Entry 5S4R (X-ray diffraction, 2.35 A resolution); this record covers chains B and C of the 6 polymer chains in the assembly.

[Chain B]
Molecule: Tubulin beta-2B chain
Source organism: Bos taurus
UniProtKB: Q6B856 (TBB2B_BOVIN); the author numbering skips numbers that UniProt does not, so the offset changes along the chain: 1-42 = UniProt 1-42; 45-360 = UniProt 43-358; 369-455 = UniProt 359-445
Sequence (445 residues; row label = number of the first residue in the row; note: 10 numbers in that range are skipped by the numbering (no residue carries them; nothing is unmodelled there)):
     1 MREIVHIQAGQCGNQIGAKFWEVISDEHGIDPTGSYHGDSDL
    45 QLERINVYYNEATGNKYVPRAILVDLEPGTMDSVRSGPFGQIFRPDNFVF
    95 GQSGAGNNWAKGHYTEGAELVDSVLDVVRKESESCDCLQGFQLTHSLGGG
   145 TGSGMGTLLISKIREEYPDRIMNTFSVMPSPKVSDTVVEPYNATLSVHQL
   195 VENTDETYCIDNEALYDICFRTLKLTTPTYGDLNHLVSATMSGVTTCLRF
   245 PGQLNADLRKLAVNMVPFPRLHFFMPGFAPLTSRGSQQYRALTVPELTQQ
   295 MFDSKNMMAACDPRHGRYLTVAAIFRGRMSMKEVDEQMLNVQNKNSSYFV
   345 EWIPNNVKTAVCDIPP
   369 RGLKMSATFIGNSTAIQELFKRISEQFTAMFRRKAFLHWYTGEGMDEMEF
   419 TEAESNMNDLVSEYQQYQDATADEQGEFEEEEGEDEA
Not modelled in the structure: 279-280, 438-455
Metal / ion sites: Mg2+: Gln-11 (together with GDP); Ca2+ near Glu-113 (its only coordinating residue here)
Ligand contacts:
  - GDP (guanosine-5'-diphosphate): Gly-10, Gln-11, Cys-12, Gln-15, Ile-16, Asp-69, Ala-99, Asn-101, Ser-140, Gly-142, Gly-143, Gly-144, Thr-145, Gly-146, Ser-147, Val-171, Pro-173, Val-177, Asp-179, Glu-183, Asn-206, Leu-209, Tyr-224, Leu-227, Asn-228
  - NW7 (3-ethyl-5-methyl-N-(5-methyl-1,2-oxazol-3-yl)-1,2-oxazole-4-carboxamide), molecule 1: Tyr-52, Gln-136, Asn-167, Phe-169, Glu-200, Tyr-202, Val-238, Thr-239, Cys-241, Leu-242, Leu-252, Leu-255, Met-259, Ala-316, Ile-318, Ile-378
  - NW7, molecule 2: Lys-176, Val-177, Ser-178, Asp-179, Tyr-210, Pro-222, Thr-223, Tyr-224, Leu-227
  - NW7, molecule 3: Cys-241, Gln-247, Leu-248, Asn-249, Ala-250, Lys-254, Leu-255, Asn-258, Met-259, Thr-314, Val-315, Ala-316, Ala-317, Asn-350, Val-351, Lys-352, Thr-353, Ala-354
UniProt features mapped onto this chain:
  - motif: Met-1 to Ile-4 (MREI motif)
  - binding site (GTP): Gln-11, Glu-71, Ser-140, Gly-144, Thr-145, Gly-146, Asn-206, Asn-228
  - binding site (Mg(2+)): Glu-71
  - modified residue: Ser-40 (Phosphoserine), Thr-57 (Phosphothreonine), Lys-60 (N6-acetyllysine), Ser-174 (Phosphoserine), Thr-287 (Phosphothreonine), Thr-292 (Phosphothreonine), Arg-320 (Omega-N-methylarginine), Glu-448 (5-glutamyl polyglutamate)
  - cross-link (Glycyl lysine isopeptide (Lys-Gly)): Lys-60 (interchain with G-Cter in ubiquitin), Lys-326 (interchain with G-Cter in ubiquitin)

[Chain C]
Molecule: Tubulin alpha-1B chain
Source organism: Bos taurus
UniProtKB: P81947 (TBA1B_BOVIN); residues 1-451 here = UniProt positions 1-451
Sequence (451 residues; row label = number of the first residue in the row):
     1 MRECISIHVGQAGVQIGNACWELYCLEHGIQPDGQMPSDKTIGGGDDSFN
    51 TFFSETGAGKHVPRAVFVDLEPTVIDEVRTGTYRQLFHPEQLITGKEDAA
   101 NNYARGHYTIGKEIIDLVLDRIRKLADQCTGLQGFLVFHSFGGGTGSGFT
   151 SLLMERLSVDYGKKSKLEFSIYPAPQVSTAVVEPYNSILTTHTTLEHSDC
   201 AFMVDNEAIYDICRRNLDIERPTYTNLNRLISQIVSSITASLRFDGALNV
   251 DLTEFQTNLVPYPRIHFPLATYAPVISAEKAYHEQLSVAEITNACFEPAN
   301 QMVKCDPRHGKYMACCLLYRGDVVPKDVNAAIATIKTKRSIQFVDWCPTG
   351 FKVGINYQPPTVVPGGDLAKVQRAVCMLSNTTAIAEAWARLDHKFDLMYA
   401 KRAFVHWYVGEGMEEGEFSEAREDMAALEKDYEEVGVDSVEGEGEEEGEE
   451 Y
Not modelled in the structure: 441-451
Metal / ion sites: Ca2+: Asp-39, Thr-41, Gly-44, Glu-55
Ligand contacts: GTP (guanosine-5'-triphosphate): Gly-10, Gln-11, Ala-12, Gln-15, Ile-16, Asp-69, Asp-98, Ala-99, Ala-100, Asn-101, Ser-140, Gly-142, Gly-143, Gly-144, Thr-145, Gly-146, Ile-171, Pro-173, Val-177, Ser-178, Thr-179, Glu-183, Asn-206, Tyr-224, Leu-227, Asn-228, Ile-231

[Chain B / chain C interface]
Residue-residue contacts (39; chain B residue first):
  Gln-96(B) / Met-1(C)
  Gln-96(B) / Arg-2(C)
  Gly-100(B) / Thr-257(C)
  Asn-101(B) / Glu-254(C)  hydrogen bond
  Asp-179(B) / Glu-254(C)
  Asp-179(B) / Lys-352(C)  hydrogen bond (backbone-side chain)
  Thr-180(B) / Glu-254(C)
  Thr-180(B) / Asn-258(C)
  Val-181(B) / Asn-258(C)  hydrogen bond (backbone-side chain)
  Val-181(B) / Pro-348(C)  hydrophobic
  Thr-221(B) / Lys-326(C)
  Ala-397(B) / Trp-346(C)
  Met-398(B) / Trp-346(C)
  Arg-400(B) / Asp-345(C)  salt bridge
  Arg-400(B) / Ser-439(C)  hydrogen bond
  Arg-401(B) / Tyr-262(C)  hydrogen bond (backbone-side chain)
  Arg-401(B) / Asp-345(C)  salt bridge
  Arg-401(B) / Trp-346(C)
  Arg-401(B) / Glu-434(C)  hydrogen bond (side chain-backbone)
  Arg-401(B) / Val-435(C)
  Arg-401(B) / Val-437(C)  hydrogen bond (side chain-backbone)
  Arg-401(B) / Asp-438(C)
  Arg-401(B) / Ser-439(C)  hydrogen bond
  Lys-402(B) / Tyr-262(C)
  Ala-403(B) / Pro-261(C)
  Ala-403(B) / Tyr-262(C)
  Ala-403(B) / Trp-346(C)  hydrophobic
  Phe-404(B) / Thr-257(C)
  Phe-404(B) / Asn-258(C)
  Phe-404(B) / Val-260(C)
  Phe-404(B) / Pro-261(C)  hydrogen bond (backbone-backbone)
  Phe-404(B) / Trp-346(C)  hydrophobic
  His-406(B) / Val-260(C)  hydrogen bond (side chain-backbone)
  His-406(B) / Pro-261(C)
  His-406(B) / Tyr-262(C)
  His-406(B) / Pro-263(C)
  Trp-407(B) / Gln-256(C)
  Trp-407(B) / Thr-257(C)  hydrogen bond (side chain-backbone)
  Trp-407(B) / Val-260(C)
Also at the interface, not in a pair above, chain B (18 interface residues in all): Ser-97, Val-182
Also at the interface, not in a pair above, chain C (22 interface residues in all): Pro-325, Asn-329

[Overview]
18 residues of chain B face 22 of chain C across their interface, with 11 hydrogen bonds and 2 salt bridges.
Polar contacts include Arg-400(B)/Asp-345(C), Arg-401(B)/Asp-345(C) and Asn-101(B)/Glu-254(C). Ligands of
chain B: GDP and 3 copies of compound NW7. Ligands of chain C: GTP.
Here chain B is Tubulin beta-2B chain and chain C is Tubulin alpha-1B chain, both from Bos taurus. Entry 5S4R
(Tubulin-Z117233350-complex) was determined by X-ray diffraction, deposited together with 5S4L, 5S4M, 5S4N,
5S4O, 5S4P, 5S4Q and 52 further entries.
